Entry 1I4Y (X-ray diffraction, 1.80 A resolution); this record covers chains A and H of the 8 polymer chains in the assembly.

Chain A (and H):
Protein: Methemerythrin
From: Phascolopsis gouldii
Notes: chain H of this document is another copy of the same molecule, construct and numbering; everything in this record applies to it too
UniProtKB: P02244 (HEMT_PHAGO); residues 0-113 here correspond to UniProt positions 1-114 (UniProt number = residue number + 1)
Chain sequence (114 residues; row label = number of the first residue in the row; numbering starts at 0):
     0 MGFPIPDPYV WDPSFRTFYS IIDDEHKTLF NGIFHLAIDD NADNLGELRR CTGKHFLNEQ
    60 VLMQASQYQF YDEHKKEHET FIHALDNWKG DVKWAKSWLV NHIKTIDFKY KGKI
Unresolved in the structure: 0
Bound ions: mu-oxo-diiron Fe: H25, H54, E58, H73, H77, H101, D106 (together with chloride ion)
Small-molecule neighbours: mu-oxo-diiron (FEO): H25, H54, F55, E58, H73, H77, H101, D106, Y109
UniProt features mapped onto this chain:
  - binding site (Fe cation): H25, H54, E58, H73, H77, H101, D106

How chain A and chain H interact:
Pairs across the interface - 35 pairs, chain A then chain H:
  P7(A) - F33(H)  hydrophobic
  V9(A) - V9(H)  hydrophobic
  V9(A) - N30(H)
  W10(A) - N30(H)
  W10(A) - H34(H)  hydrogen bond (backbone-side chain)
  W10(A) - E46(H)
  D11(A) - H34(H)
  R15(A) - E46(H)  salt bridge
  S19(A) - R49(H)
  I20(A) - K53(H)
  D23(A) - T27(H)
  D23(A) - R49(H)  salt bridge
  D23(A) - C50(H)  hydrogen bond
  D23(A) - K53(H)  salt bridge
  K26(A) - T27(H)
  K26(A) - N30(H)
  K26(A) - E46(H)  salt bridge
  K26(A) - R49(H)
  K26(A) - C50(H)  hydrogen bond
  T27(A) - D23(H)
  T27(A) - K26(H)
  N30(A) - V9(H)
  N30(A) - W10(H)
  N30(A) - K26(H)
  F33(A) - P7(H)  hydrophobic
  H34(A) - W10(H)  hydrogen bond (side chain-backbone)
  H34(A) - D11(H)
  E46(A) - R15(H)  salt bridge
  E46(A) - K26(H)  salt bridge
  R49(A) - S19(H)
  R49(A) - D23(H)  salt bridge
  R49(A) - K26(H)
  C50(A) - D23(H)  hydrogen bond
  C50(A) - K26(H)  hydrogen bond
  K53(A) - D23(H)  salt bridge
Other interface residues (no listed pair), chain A (19 interface residues in all): P12, N43
Other interface residues (no listed pair), chain H (18 interface residues in all): P12, N43

Overview:
19 residues of chain A face 18 of chain H across their interface; the contacts include 6 hydrogen bonds and 8
salt bridges. Among the polar pairs are R15(A)-E46(H), D23(A)-R49(H) and D23(A)-K53(H). Chain A binds
mu-oxo-diiron. UniProt lists 7 Fe cation-binding residues on chain A.
Both chains are Methemerythrin (Phascolopsis gouldii). Entry 1I4Y (The crystal structure of phascolopsis
gouldii wild type methemerythrin) was determined by X-ray diffraction, deposited together with 1I4Z.
